Entry 4J45 (X-ray diffraction, 1.48 A resolution); this record covers chains A and B.

# Chain A
Protein: E3 ubiquitin-protein ligase XIAP
Organism: Homo sapiens
Notes: EC 6.3.2.-; fragment: xiap-bir2 residues 152-236
UniProtKB: P98170 (XIAP_HUMAN); residue numbers follow UniProt; this construct covers 152-236
Chain sequence (86 residues; numbered 151 to 236; the number before each row is that of its first residue):
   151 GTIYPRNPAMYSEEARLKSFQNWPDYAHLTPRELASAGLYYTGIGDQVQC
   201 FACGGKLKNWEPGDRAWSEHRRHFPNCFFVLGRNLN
Unresolved in the structure: 234-236
Differences from the reference sequence: expression tag (151); engineered mutation Ala202 (Cys in P98170), Gly213 (Cys in P98170)
Bound ions: Zn2+: Cys200, Cys203, His220, Cys227
From the paper describing this entry:
  - conformationally variable residues (order/disorder transition): Arg222
  - contacts within the chain: Glu219-Arg222, Arg222-His223
  - specificity-determining residues: Lys206, Lys208, His223, Phe224

# Chain B
Protein: Peptide (ala-thr-ala-ala)
Chain sequence (4 residues; row label = number of the first residue in the row):
     1 ATAA

# Chain A / chain B interface
Residue-residue contacts - 16 pairs, chain A then chain B:
  Gln197(A) with Ala4(B)
  Lys206(A) with Thr2(B); Ala3(B); Ala4(B), hydrogen bond (backbone-backbone)
  Leu207(A) with Thr2(B)
  Lys208(A) with Ala1(B); Thr2(B), hydrogen bond (backbone-backbone); Ala4(B)
  Asn209(A) with Ala1(B)
  Trp210(A) with Ala1(B), hydrophobic
  Asp214(A) with Ala1(B), hydrogen bond (side chain-backbone)
  Glu219(A) with Ala1(B), hydrogen bond (side chain-backbone)
  Arg222(A) with Ala1(B), hydrogen bond (side chain-backbone)
  His223(A) with Ala1(B), hydrogen bond (side chain-backbone); Ala3(B)
  Phe224(A) with Ala3(B), hydrophobic
The authors on this interface:
  - specific contacts: Gln197(A)-Ala4(B), Lys206(A)-Ala4(B), Lys208(A)-Thr2(B) (hydrophobic contact), Lys208(A)-Ala4(B), Asn209(A)-Thr2(B) (hydrophobic contact), Trp210(A)-Ala1(B), Asp214(A)-Ala1(B) (hydrogen bond), Glu219(A)-Ala1(B) (hydrogen bond)

# Overview
11 residues of chain A face 4 of chain B across their interface, with 6 hydrogen bonds. Polar contacts include
Asp214(A)-Ala1(B), Glu219(A)-Ala1(B) and Arg222(A)-Ala1(B). The authors report contacts between Gln197(A) and
Ala4(B), Lys206(A) and Ala4(B) and Lys208(A) and Ala4(B) among others; hydrophobic contacts between Lys208(A)
and Thr2(B) and Asn209(A) and Thr2(B); hydrogen bonds between Asp214(A) and Ala1(B) and Glu219(A) and Ala1(B).
The paper reports specificity determinants Lys206(A), Lys208(A) and His223(A) among others; conformational
variability at Arg222(A).
Here chain A is E3 ubiquitin-protein ligase XIAP (Homo sapiens) and chain B is Peptide (ala-thr-ala-ala).
Entry 4J45 (Crystal structure of XIAP-BIR2 domain with ATAA bound) was determined by X-ray diffraction (same
publication as 4J3Y, 4J44, 4J46, 4J47 and 4J48).
